8UKT - chains A and H of the 13 polymer chains in the assembly; structure by X-ray diffraction, 3.60 A resolution.

# Chain A
Molecule: DNA-directed RNA polymerase II subunit RPB1
From: Saccharomyces cerevisiae S288C
Notes: EC 2.7.7.6
UniProtKB: P04050 (RPB1_YEAST); numbering as in UniProt (aligned over 1-1733)
Sequence (1733 residues; each row starts with the number of its first residue):
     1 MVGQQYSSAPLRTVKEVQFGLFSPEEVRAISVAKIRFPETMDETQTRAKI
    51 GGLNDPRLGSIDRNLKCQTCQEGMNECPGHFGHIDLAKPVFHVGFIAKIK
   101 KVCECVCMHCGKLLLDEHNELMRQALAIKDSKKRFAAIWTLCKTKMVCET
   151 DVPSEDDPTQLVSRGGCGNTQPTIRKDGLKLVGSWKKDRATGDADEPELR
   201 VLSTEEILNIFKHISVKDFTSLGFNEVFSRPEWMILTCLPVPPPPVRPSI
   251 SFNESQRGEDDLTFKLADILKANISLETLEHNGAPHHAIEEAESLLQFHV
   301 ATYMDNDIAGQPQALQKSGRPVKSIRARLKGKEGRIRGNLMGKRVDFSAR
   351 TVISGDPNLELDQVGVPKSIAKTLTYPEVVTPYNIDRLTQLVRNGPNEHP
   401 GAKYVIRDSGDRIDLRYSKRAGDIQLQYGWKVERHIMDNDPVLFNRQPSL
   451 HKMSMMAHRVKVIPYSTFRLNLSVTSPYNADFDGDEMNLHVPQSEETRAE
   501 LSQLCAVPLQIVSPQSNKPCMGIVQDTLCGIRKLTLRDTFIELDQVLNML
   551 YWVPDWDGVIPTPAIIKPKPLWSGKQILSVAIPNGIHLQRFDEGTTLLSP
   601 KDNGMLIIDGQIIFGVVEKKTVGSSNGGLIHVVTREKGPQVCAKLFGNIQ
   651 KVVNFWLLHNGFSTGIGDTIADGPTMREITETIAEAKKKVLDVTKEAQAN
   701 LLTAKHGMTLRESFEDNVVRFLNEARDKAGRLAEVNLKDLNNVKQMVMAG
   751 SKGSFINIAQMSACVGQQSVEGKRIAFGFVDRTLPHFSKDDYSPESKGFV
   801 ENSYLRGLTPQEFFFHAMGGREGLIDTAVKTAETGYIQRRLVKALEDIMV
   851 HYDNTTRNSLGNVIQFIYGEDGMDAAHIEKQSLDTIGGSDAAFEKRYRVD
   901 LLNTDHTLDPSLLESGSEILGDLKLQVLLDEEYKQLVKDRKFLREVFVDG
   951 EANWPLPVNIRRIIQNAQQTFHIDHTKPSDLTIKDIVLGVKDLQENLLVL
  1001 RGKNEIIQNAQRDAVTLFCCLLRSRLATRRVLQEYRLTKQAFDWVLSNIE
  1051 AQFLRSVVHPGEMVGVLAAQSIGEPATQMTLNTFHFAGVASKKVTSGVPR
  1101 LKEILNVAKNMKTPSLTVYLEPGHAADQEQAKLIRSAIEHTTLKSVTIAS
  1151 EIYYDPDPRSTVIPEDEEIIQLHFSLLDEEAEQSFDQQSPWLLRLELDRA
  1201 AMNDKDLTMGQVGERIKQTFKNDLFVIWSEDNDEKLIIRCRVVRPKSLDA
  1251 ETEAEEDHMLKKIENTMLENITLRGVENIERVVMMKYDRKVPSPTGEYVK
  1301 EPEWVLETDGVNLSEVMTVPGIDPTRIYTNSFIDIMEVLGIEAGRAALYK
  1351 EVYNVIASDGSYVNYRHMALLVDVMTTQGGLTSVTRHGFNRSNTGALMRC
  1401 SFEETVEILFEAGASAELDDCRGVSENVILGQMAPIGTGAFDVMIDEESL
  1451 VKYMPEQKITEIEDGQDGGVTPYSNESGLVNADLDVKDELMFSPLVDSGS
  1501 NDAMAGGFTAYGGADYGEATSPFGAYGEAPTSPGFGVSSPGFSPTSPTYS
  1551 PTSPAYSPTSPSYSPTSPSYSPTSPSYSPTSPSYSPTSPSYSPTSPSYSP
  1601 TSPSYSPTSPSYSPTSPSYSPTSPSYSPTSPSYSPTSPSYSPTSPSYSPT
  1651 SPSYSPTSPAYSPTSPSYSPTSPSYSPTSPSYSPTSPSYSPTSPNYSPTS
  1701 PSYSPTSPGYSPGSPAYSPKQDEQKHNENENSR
Unresolved in the structure: 1-2, 154-160, 187-198, 250-256, 1082-1091, 1177-1187, 1244-1256, 1447-1733
Bound ions: Zn2+ site 1: Cys67, Cys70, Cys77, His80; Zn2+ site 2: Cys107, Cys110, Cys167, Asn169; Mg2+: Asp483, Asp485 (shared with 2 residues of chain R)
Curated features (UniProtKB/Swiss-Prot):
  - region: Pro248 to Asp260 (Lid loop), Asn306 to Lys323 (Rudder loop), Pro810 to Glu822 (Bridging helix)
  - binding site (Zn(2+)): Cys67, Cys70, Cys77, His80, Cys107, Cys110, Cys148, Cys167
  - binding site (Mg(2+)): Asp481, Asp483, Asp485
  - modified residue: Thr1471 (Phosphothreonine)
  - cross-link (Glycyl lysine isopeptide (Lys-Gly)): Lys695 (interchain with G-Cter in ubiquitin), Lys1246 (interchain with G-Cter in ubiquitin), Lys1350 (interchain with G-Cter in ubiquitin)

# Chain H
Molecule: DNA-directed RNA polymerases I, II, and III subunit RPABC3
From: Saccharomyces cerevisiae S288C
UniProtKB: P20436 (RPAB3_YEAST); residues 1-146 here = UniProt positions 1-146
Sequence (146 residues; row label = number of the first residue in the row):
     1 MSNTLFDDIFQVSEVDPGRYNKVCRIEAASTTQDQCKLTLDINVELFPVA
    51 AQDSLTVTIASSLNLEDTPANDSSATRSWRPPQAGDRSLADDYDYVMYGT
   101 AYKFEEVSKDLIAVYYSFGGLLMRLEGNYRNLNNLKQENAYLLIRR
Unresolved in the structure: 1, 64-75
Curated features (UniProtKB/Swiss-Prot):
  - region: Asp16 to Thr39 (Non-specific ssDNA binding)
  - modified residue: Ser2 (N-acetylserine), Thr68 (Phosphothreonine)

# Chain A / chain H interface
Pairs across the interface (61; chain A residue first):
  Leu536(A) - Arg19(H)
  Arg537(A) - Val23(H)
  Arg537(A) - Arg25(H)
  Arg537(A) - Asp41(H)  salt bridge
  Arg537(A) - Gly120(H)
  Arg537(A) - Leu121(H)
  Asp538(A) - Tyr20(H)
  Asp538(A) - Asn21(H)  hydrogen bond (side chain-backbone)
  Asp538(A) - Lys22(H)  hydrogen bond (side chain-backbone)
  Leu543(A) - Trp79(H)  hydrophobic
  Val559(A) - Arg77(H)
  Val559(A) - Ser78(H)
  Ile560(A) - Ser78(H)
  Ile560(A) - Trp79(H)  hydrogen bond (backbone-backbone)
  Pro561(A) - Trp79(H)
  Thr562(A) - Tyr98(H)
  Pro563(A) - Trp79(H)
  Pro563(A) - Tyr98(H)
  Ala564(A) - Met97(H)
  Ala564(A) - Tyr98(H)  hydrogen bond (backbone-backbone)
  Ala564(A) - Gly119(H)
  Ile565(A) - Leu46(H)  hydrophobic
  Ile565(A) - Tyr95(H)
  Ile565(A) - Val96(H)
  Ile565(A) - Met97(H)  hydrophobic
  Ile566(A) - Val96(H)  hydrogen bond (backbone-backbone)
  Ile566(A) - Met97(H)
  Ile566(A) - Tyr98(H)
  Lys567(A) - Asp91(H)
  Lys567(A) - Tyr93(H)  hydrogen bond (side chain-backbone)
  Lys567(A) - Asp94(H)
  Lys567(A) - Val96(H)
  Pro568(A) - Leu46(H)  hydrophobic
  Pro568(A) - Asp94(H)
  Pro568(A) - Tyr95(H)
  Pro568(A) - Val96(H)
  Lys569(A) - Leu46(H)
  Pro570(A) - Trp79(H)  hydrophobic
  Trp572(A) - Trp79(H)  hydrophobic
  Ser573(A) - Gly119(H)  hydrogen bond (side chain-backbone)
  Lys575(A) - Gly119(H)
  Lys575(A) - Gly120(H)
  Leu597(A) - Tyr102(H)  hydrogen bond (backbone-side chain)
  Leu597(A) - Tyr115(H)  hydrophobic
  Leu597(A) - Leu122(H)
  Leu598(A) - Arg25(H)  hydrogen bond (backbone-side chain)
  Leu598(A) - Thr39(H)
  Leu598(A) - Tyr102(H)
  Leu598(A) - Tyr115(H)  hydrophobic
  Leu598(A) - Leu122(H)
  Leu598(A) - Arg124(H)
  Ser599(A) - Arg25(H)
  Pro600(A) - Arg25(H)
  Asp602(A) - Tyr20(H)  hydrogen bond
  Leu606(A) - Tyr102(H)  hydrophobic
  Ile613(A) - Tyr102(H)  hydrophobic
  Ile613(A) - Ser117(H)  hydrogen bond (backbone-side chain)
  Ile613(A) - Gly120(H)
  Ile613(A) - Leu122(H)
  Phe614(A) - Leu122(H)  hydrophobic
  Asp739(A) - Arg19(H)
Interface residues without a listed pair, chain A (36 interface residues in all): Phe540, Gly558, Leu571, Gln576, Lys601, Val616, Met748, Gln969
Interface residues without a listed pair, chain H (34 interface residues in all): Asn43, Thr76, Asp92, Lys103, Phe118, Met123, Lys136

# In short
36 residues of chain A and 34 residues of chain H are in contact, with 11 hydrogen bonds and 1 salt bridge.
Polar pairs include Arg537(A)-Asp41(H), Asp538(A)-Asn21(H) and Asp538(A)-Lys22(H). From UniProt: 8
Zn2+-binding residues and 3 Mg2+-binding residues on chain A.
Chain A is DNA-directed RNA polymerase II subunit RPB1 and chain H is DNA-directed RNA polymerases I, II, and
III subunit RPABC3, both from Saccharomyces cerevisiae S288C; the structure, RNA polymerase II elongation
complex with Fapy-dG lesion with AMP added, was determined by X-ray diffraction, deposited together with 8UKQ,
8UKR, 8UKS and 8UKU.
